PDB entry 6UEW | X-ray diffraction, 2.40 A resolution | chains A and H of the 8 polymer chains in the assembly

# Chain A
Molecule: Ribulose bisphosphate carboxylase large chain, CsoS2 N-peptide fusion
From: Halothiobacillus neapolitanus (strain ATCC 23641 / c2)
Notes: EC 4.1.1.39
UniProt: O85040 (RBL1_HALNC); numbering as in UniProt (aligned over 2-473)
Sequence (506 residues; each row starts with the number of its first residue; numbering starts at 0):
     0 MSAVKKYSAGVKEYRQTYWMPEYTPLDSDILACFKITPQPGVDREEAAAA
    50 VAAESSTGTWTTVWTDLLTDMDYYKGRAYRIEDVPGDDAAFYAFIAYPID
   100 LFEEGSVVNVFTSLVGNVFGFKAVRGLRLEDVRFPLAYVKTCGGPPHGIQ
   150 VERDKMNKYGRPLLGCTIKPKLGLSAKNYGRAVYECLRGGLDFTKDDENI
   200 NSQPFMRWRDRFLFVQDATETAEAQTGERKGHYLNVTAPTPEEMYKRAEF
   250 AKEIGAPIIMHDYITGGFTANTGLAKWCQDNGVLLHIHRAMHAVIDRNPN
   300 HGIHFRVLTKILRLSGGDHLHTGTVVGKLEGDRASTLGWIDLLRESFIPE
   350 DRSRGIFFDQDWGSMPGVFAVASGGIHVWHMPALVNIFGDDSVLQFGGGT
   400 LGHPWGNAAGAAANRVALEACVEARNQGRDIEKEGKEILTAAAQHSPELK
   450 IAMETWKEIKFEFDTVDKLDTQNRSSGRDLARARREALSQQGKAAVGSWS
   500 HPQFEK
Unresolved in the structure: 0-11, 323-331, 456-475, 494-505
Construct notes: initiating methionine (0); cloning artifact (1); linker (474-475)
Swiss-Prot annotation at these positions:
  - active site (Proton acceptor): Lys168, His287
  - binding site (substrate): Asn116, Thr166, Lys170, Arg288, His320, Ser372
  - binding site (Mg(2+)): Lys194, Asp196, Glu197
  - site: Lys327 (Transition state stabilizer)
  - modified residue: Lys194 (N6-carboxylysine)

# Chain H
Molecule: Ribulose bisphosphate carboxylase small chain
From: Halothiobacillus neapolitanus (strain ATCC 23641 / c2)
Notes: EC 4.1.1.39
UniProt: P45686 (RBS_HALNC); residues 1-110 here = UniProt positions 1-110
Sequence (110 residues; row label = number of the first residue in the row):
     1 MAEMQDYKQSLKYETFSYLPPMNAERIRAQIKYAIAQGWSPGIEHVEVKN
    51 SMNQYWYMWKLPFFGEQNVDNVLAEIEACRSAYPTHQVKLVAYDNYAQSL
   101 GLAFVVYRGN
Unresolved in the structure: 1-3, 66-67, 107-110

# Interface between chain A and chain H
Contacting residue pairs - 26 pairs, chain A then chain H:
  Gly172(A) - Gln98(H)  hydrogen bond (backbone-side chain)
  Leu173(A) - Gln98(H)
  Ser174(A) - Gln98(H)  hydrogen bond (backbone-side chain)
  Lys176(A) - Gln54(H)  hydrogen bond
  Lys176(A) - Tyr55(H)  hydrogen bond (backbone-side chain)
  Asn177(A) - Tyr93(H)
  Asn177(A) - Gln98(H)  hydrogen bond
  Gly179(A) - Tyr55(H)
  Arg180(A) - Glu44(H)  salt bridge
  Arg180(A) - Tyr55(H)  hydrogen bond (backbone-side chain)
  Arg180(A) - Trp56(H)  hydrogen bond (side chain-backbone)
  Arg180(A) - Met58(H)
  Tyr183(A) - Tyr55(H)  hydrophobic
  Tyr183(A) - Trp56(H)
  Tyr183(A) - Tyr57(H)
  Glu184(A) - Met58(H)  hydrogen bond (side chain-backbone)
  Arg187(A) - Tyr57(H)
  Arg187(A) - Met58(H)
  Phe213(A) - Gln54(H)
  Phe213(A) - Tyr55(H)
  Asp216(A) - Gln54(H)
  Asp216(A) - Tyr55(H)
  Ala217(A) - Tyr55(H)  hydrophobic
  Gln224(A) - Tyr57(H)
  Pro403(A) - Lys60(H)  hydrogen bond (backbone-side chain)
  Gly405(A) - Leu61(H)
Other interface residues (no listed pair), chain A (19 interface residues in all): Ala175, Thr220, Trp404
Other interface residues (no listed pair), chain H (11 interface residues in all): Asn53

# Summary
19 residues of chain A face 11 of chain H across their interface, with 9 hydrogen bonds and 1 salt bridge.
Polar contacts include Arg180(A)-Glu44(H), Gly172(A)-Gln98(H) and Ser174(A)-Gln98(H). From UniProt:
active-site residues Lys168(A) and His287(A), 6 substrate-binding residues and 3 Mg2+-binding residues on
chain A.
Chain A is Ribulose bisphosphate carboxylase large chain, CsoS2 N-peptide fusion and chain H is Ribulose
bisphosphate carboxylase small chain, both from Halothiobacillus neapolitanus (strain ATCC 23641 / c2); the
structure, Rubisco / CsoS2 N-peptide complex responsible for alpha-carboxysome cargo loading, was determined
by X-ray diffraction.
